7NAT - chains A and D of the 22 polymer chains in the assembly; structure by electron microscopy, 3.59 A resolution.

[Chain A]
Molecule: 16S rRNA
From: Escherichia coli (strain K12)
Sequence (1542 nucleotides; numbered 1 to 1542; the number before each row is that of its first residue):
     1 AAAUUGAAGAGUUUGAUCAUGGCUCAGAUUGAACGCUGGCGGCAGGCCUA
    51 ACACAUGCAAGUCGAACGGUAACAGGAAGAAGCUUGCUUCUUUGCUGACG
   101 AGUGGCGGACGGGUGAGUAAUGUCUGGGAAACUGCCUGAUGGAGGGGGAU
   151 AACUACUGGAAACGGUAGCUAAUACCGCAUAACGUCGCAAGACCAAAGAG
   201 GGGGACCUUCGGGCCUCUUGCCAUCGGAUGUGCCCAGAUGGGAUUAGCUA
   251 GUAGGUGGGGUAACGGCUCACCUAGGCGACGAUCCCUAGCUGGUCUGAGA
   301 GGAUGACCAGCCACACUGGAACUGAGACACGGUCCAGACUCCUACGGGAG
   351 GCAGCAGUGGGGAAUAUUGCACAAUGGGCGCAAGCCUGAUGCAGCCAUGC
   401 CGCGUGUAUGAAGAAGGCCUUCGGGUUGUAAAGUACUUUCAGCGGGGAGG
   451 AAGGGAGUAAAGUUAAUACCUUUGCUCAUUGACGUUACCCGCAGAAGAAG
   501 CACCGGCUAACUCCGUGCCAGCAGCCXCGGUAAUACGGAGGGUGCAAGCG
   551 UUAAUCGGAAUUACUGGGCGUAAAGCGCACGCAGGCGGUUUGUUAAGUCA
   601 GAUGUGAAAUCCCCGGGCUCAACCUGGGAACUGCAUCUGAUACUGGCAAG
   651 CUUGAGUCUCGUAGAGGGGGGUAGAAUUCCAGGUGUAGCGGUGAAAUGCG
   701 UAGAGAUCUGGAGGAAUACCGGUGGCGAAGGCGGCCCCCUGGACGAAGAC
   751 UGACGCUCAGGUGCGAAAGCGUGGGGAGCAAACAGGAUUAGAUACCCUGG
   801 UAGUCCACGCCGUAAACGAUGUCGACUUGGAGGUUGUGCCCUUGAGGCGU
   851 GGCUUCCGGAGCUAACGCGUUAAGUCGACCGCCUGGGGAGUACGGCCGCA
   901 AGGUUAAAACUCAAAUGAAUUGACGGGGGCCCGCACAAGCGGUGGAGCAU
   951 GUGGUUUAAUUCGAUGXAACGCGAAGAACCUUACCUGGUCUUGACAUCCA
  1001 CGGAAGUUUUCAGAGAUGAGAAUGUGCCUUCGGGAACCGUGAGACAGGUG
  1051 CUGCAUGGCUGUCGUCAGCUCGUGUUGUGAAAUGUUGGGUUAAGUCCCGC
  1101 AACGAGCGCAACCCUUAUCCUUUGUUGCCAGCGGUCCGGCCGGGAACUCA
  1151 AAGGAGACUGCCAGUGAUAAACUGGAGGAAGGUGGGGAUGACGUCAAGUC
  1201 AUCAUGGCCCUUACGACCAGGGCUACACACGUGCUACAAUGGCGCAUACA
  1251 AAGAGAAGCGACCUCGCGAGAGCAAGCGGACCUCAUAAAGUGCGUCGUAG
  1301 UCCGGAUUGGAGUCUGCAACUCGACUCCAUGAAGUCGGAAUCGCUAGUAA
  1351 UCGUGGAUCAGAAUGCCACGGUGAAUACGUUCCCGGGCCUUGUACACACC
  1401 GCCCGUXACACCAUGGGAGUGGGUUGCAAAAGAAGUAGGUAGCUUAACCU
  1451 UCGGGAGGGCGCUUACCACUUUGUGAUUCAUGACUGGGGUGAAGUCGUAA
  1501 CAAGGUAACCGUAGGGGAACCUGCGGUUGGAUCACCUCCUUA
Unresolved in the structure: 1393-1502, 1541-1542
Modified positions: PSU (pseudouridine-5'-monophosphate) at position 516, G7M (N7-methyl-guanosine-5'-monophosphate) at position 527, 2MG (2N-methylguanosine-5'-monophosphate) at position 966, 5MC (5-methylcytidine-5'-monophosphate) at position 967, 2MG (2N-methylguanosine-5'-monophosphate) at position 1207, 4OC (4n,o2'-methylcytidine-5'-monophosphate) at position 1402, 5MC (5-methylcytidine-5'-monophosphate) at position 1407, UR3 (3-methyluridine-5'-monophoshate) at position 1498, 2MG (2N-methylguanosine-5'-monophosphate) at position 1516, MA6 (6N-dimethyladenosine-5'-monophoshate) at position 1518, MA6 (6N-dimethyladenosine-5'-monophoshate) at position 1519
Bound ions: Mg2+ site 1 near G21 (its only coordinating residue here); Mg2+ site 2 near G41 (its only coordinating residue here); Mg2+ site 3: C48, G115; Mg2+ site 4 near A53 (its only coordinating residue here); Mg2+ site 5 near A59 (its only coordinating residue here); Mg2+ site 6: A109, G331; Mg2+ site 7 near G111 (its only coordinating residue here); Mg2+ site 8: G145, G177, A197; Mg2+ site 9 near A174 (its only coordinating residue here); Mg2+ site 10: G299, G558; Mg2+ site 11: A306, C307; Mg2+ site 12 near C328 (its only coordinating residue here); 30 more Mg2+ sites not listed

[Chain D]
Name: 30S ribosomal protein S4
From: Escherichia coli (strain K12)
Reference sequence: P0A7V8 (RS4_ECOLI); residue numbers follow UniProt; this construct covers 1-206
Chain sequence (206 residues; numbered 1 to 206; the number before each row is that of its first residue):
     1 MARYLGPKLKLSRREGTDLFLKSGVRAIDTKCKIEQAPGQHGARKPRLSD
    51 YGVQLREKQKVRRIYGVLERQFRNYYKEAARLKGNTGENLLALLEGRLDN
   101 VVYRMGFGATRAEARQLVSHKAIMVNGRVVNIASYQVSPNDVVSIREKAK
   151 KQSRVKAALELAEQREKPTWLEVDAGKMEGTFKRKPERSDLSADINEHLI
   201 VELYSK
Unresolved in the structure: 1

[Interface between chain A and chain D]
Residue-residue contacts - 123 pairs, chain A then chain D:
  U4(A) / Lys-83(D)  hydrogen bond to the sugar
  A8(A) / Gln-54(D)  base contact
  A8(A) / Glu-202(D)  hydrogen bond to the base
  A8(A) / Leu-203(D)  base contact
  A8(A) / Ser-205(D)  base contact
  A8(A) / Lys-206(D)  base contact
  C400(A) / Arg-70(D)  salt bridge to the phosphate
  C401(A) / Arg-70(D)  salt bridge to the phosphate
  C401(A) / Asn-74(D)  phosphate contact
  G402(A) / Gln-71(D)  hydrogen bond to the phosphate
  G402(A) / Ile-132(D)  phosphate contact
  G402(A) / Ser-134(D)  hydrogen bond to the phosphate
  C403(A) / Ala-2(D)  base contact
  C403(A) / Gln-71(D)  hydrogen bond to the phosphate
  C403(A) / Ser-119(D)  phosphate contact
  C403(A) / Ile-132(D)  phosphate contact
  C403(A) / Ala-133(D)  phosphate contact
  C403(A) / Ser-134(D)  hydrogen bond to the phosphate
  G404(A) / Ala-2(D)  hydrogen bond to the base
  G404(A) / Arg-115(D)  salt bridge to the phosphate
  G404(A) / Ser-119(D)  hydrogen bond to the phosphate
  U405(A) / Ala-2(D)  hydrogen bond to the base
  U405(A) / Arg-3(D)  salt bridge to the phosphate
  G406(A) / Arg-3(D)  phosphate contact
  G406(A) / Leu-5(D)  phosphate contact
  G406(A) / Gln-116(D)  hydrogen bond to the base
  G406(A) / Arg-154(D)  base contact
  U407(A) / Arg-3(D)  salt bridge to the phosphate
  U407(A) / Leu-5(D)  phosphate contact
  U407(A) / Thr-110(D)  phosphate contact
  U407(A) / Glu-113(D)  sugar contact
  U407(A) / Gln-116(D)  sugar contact
  U407(A) / Arg-154(D)  hydrogen bond to the base
  A408(A) / Lys-8(D)  salt bridge to the phosphate
  A408(A) / Ser-23(D)  hydrogen bond to the phosphate
  A408(A) / Thr-110(D)  hydrogen bond to the phosphate
  U409(A) / Lys-22(D)  phosphate contact
  U409(A) / Ser-23(D)  hydrogen bond to the phosphate
  G410(A) / Lys-22(D)  hydrogen bond to the base
  G410(A) / Arg-26(D)  salt bridge to the phosphate
  G410(A) / Lys-31(D)  salt bridge to the phosphate
  A411(A) / Arg-26(D)  salt bridge to the phosphate
  G413(A) / Thr-30(D)  base contact
  G413(A) / Lys-31(D)  hydrogen bond to the base
  G413(A) / Cys-32(D)  hydrogen bond to the base
  U426(A) / Lys-33(D)  salt bridge to the phosphate
  U426(A) / Gln-36(D)  phosphate contact
  U426(A) / Gly-39(D)  hydrogen bond to the phosphate
  U426(A) / Gln-40(D)  hydrogen bond to the sugar
  U427(A) / Lys-10(D)  phosphate contact
  U427(A) / Arg-13(D)  salt bridge to the phosphate
  U427(A) / Pro-38(D)  phosphate contact
  U427(A) / Gly-39(D)  hydrogen bond to the phosphate
  G428(A) / Pro-7(D)  phosphate contact
  G428(A) / Lys-10(D)  salt bridge to the phosphate
  G428(A) / Arg-13(D)  hydrogen bond to the phosphate
  U429(A) / Leu-9(D)  sugar contact
  U429(A) / Arg-13(D)  salt bridge to the phosphate
  U429(A) / Lys-22(D)  hydrogen bond to the phosphate
  U429(A) / Lys-31(D)  hydrogen bond to the sugar
  U429(A) / Cys-32(D)  phosphate contact
  A430(A) / Pro-7(D)  phosphate contact
  A430(A) / Lys-8(D)  hydrogen bond to the phosphate
  A430(A) / Leu-9(D)  hydrogen bond to the phosphate
  A430(A) / Lys-22(D)  salt bridge to the phosphate
  C436(A) / Ser-153(D)  sugar contact
  C436(A) / Arg-154(D)  hydrogen bond to the sugar
  U437(A) / Gln-116(D)  hydrogen bond to the base
  U437(A) / His-120(D)  hydrogen bond to the sugar
  U437(A) / Gln-152(D)  hydrogen bond to the phosphate
  U437(A) / Arg-154(D)  hydrogen bond to the sugar
  U438(A) / His-120(D)  hydrogen bond to the sugar
  U439(A) / Ser-119(D)  hydrogen bond to the sugar
  U439(A) / His-120(D)  sugar contact
  U439(A) / Lys-121(D)  hydrogen bond to the phosphate
  U439(A) / Asn-131(D)  sugar contact
  C440(A) / Lys-121(D)  salt bridge to the phosphate
  C490(A) / Arg-146(D)  salt bridge to the phosphate
  C490(A) / Lys-148(D)  phosphate contact
  G491(A) / Lys-148(D)  salt bridge to the phosphate
  A495(A) / Gln-116(D)  base contact
  A495(A) / His-120(D)  base contact
  A499(A) / Ala-2(D)  base contact
  U508(A) / Tyr-51(D)  sugar contact
  A509(A) / Tyr-51(D)  phosphate contact
  A509(A) / Gly-52(D)  sugar contact
  A509(A) / Leu-55(D)  sugar contact
  A509(A) / Arg-56(D)  sugar contact
  C511(A) / Gln-40(D)  base contact
  C511(A) / His-41(D)  hydrogen bond to the base
  C511(A) / Arg-44(D)  hydrogen bond to the phosphate
  U512(A) / Gln-40(D)  hydrogen bond to the sugar
  U512(A) / His-41(D)  salt bridge to the phosphate
  U512(A) / Arg-44(D)  salt bridge to the phosphate
  G540(A) / Gln-40(D)  hydrogen bond to the base
  G541(A) / Gly-39(D)  sugar contact
  G541(A) / Gln-40(D)  hydrogen bond to the sugar
  G542(A) / Lys-10(D)  salt bridge to the phosphate
  G542(A) / Arg-14(D)  hydrogen bond to the phosphate
  G542(A) / Pro-38(D)  sugar contact
  G542(A) / Gly-39(D)  sugar contact
  U543(A) / Arg-14(D)  salt bridge to the phosphate
  U543(A) / Arg-56(D)  phosphate contact
  G544(A) / Arg-56(D)  salt bridge to the phosphate
  G544(A) / Gln-59(D)  hydrogen bond to the phosphate
  G544(A) / Arg-63(D)  salt bridge to the phosphate
  C545(A) / Lys-58(D)  salt bridge to the phosphate
  C545(A) / Gln-59(D)  hydrogen bond to the phosphate
  C545(A) / Arg-62(D)  salt bridge to the phosphate
  C545(A) / Glu-69(D)  phosphate contact
  A546(A) / Leu-68(D)  phosphate contact
  A546(A) / Glu-69(D)  hydrogen bond to the phosphate
  A546(A) / Arg-70(D)  hydrogen bond to the phosphate
  A547(A) / Ala-2(D)  phosphate contact
  C613(A) / Arg-81(D)  salt bridge to the phosphate
  U619(A) / Arg-128(D)  hydrogen bond to the sugar
  U619(A) / Val-129(D)  base contact
  U619(A) / Val-130(D)  base contact
  U619(A) / Asn-131(D)  hydrogen bond to the base
  U619(A) / Ile-132(D)  base contact
  C620(A) / Ile-132(D)  base contact
  C620(A) / Tyr-135(D)  sugar contact
  U1540(A) / Arg-47(D)  base contact
Also at the interface, not in a pair above, chain A (48 interface residues in all): U5, G425, C614
Also at the interface, not in a pair above, chain D (72 interface residues in all): Tyr-4, Leu-21, Gly-24, Asp-29, Ser-49, Thr-86, Arg-97, Ala-112, Gln-136

[Summary]
Chain A and chain D form an interface of 48 and 72 residues respectively, with 45 hydrogen bonds and 26 salt
bridges. Polar pairs include A8(A)/Glu-202(D), G404(A)/Ala-2(D) and U405(A)/Ala-2(D). C48(A) and G115(A)
coordinate Mg2+ site 3.
Chain A is 16S rRNA and chain D is 30S ribosomal protein S4, both from Escherichia coli (strain K12); the
structure, Bacterial 30S ribosomal subunit assembly complex state A (Consensus refinement), was determined by
electron microscopy together with 7AF3, 7AF5, 7AF8, 7AFA, 7AFD, 7AFH and 17 further entries from the same
study.
